Entry 5OX8 (X-ray diffraction, 1.29 A resolution); this record covers chain A.

== Chain A ==
Molecule: Green fluorescent protein
From: Aequorea victoria
UniProtKB: P42212 (GFP_AEQVI); aligned to UniProt positions 2-238 over residues 2-238
Amino-acid sequence (237 residues; numbered 0 to 238; 2 numbers in that range are skipped by the numbering (no residue carries them; nothing is unmodelled there); the number before each row is that of its first residue; numbering starts at 0):
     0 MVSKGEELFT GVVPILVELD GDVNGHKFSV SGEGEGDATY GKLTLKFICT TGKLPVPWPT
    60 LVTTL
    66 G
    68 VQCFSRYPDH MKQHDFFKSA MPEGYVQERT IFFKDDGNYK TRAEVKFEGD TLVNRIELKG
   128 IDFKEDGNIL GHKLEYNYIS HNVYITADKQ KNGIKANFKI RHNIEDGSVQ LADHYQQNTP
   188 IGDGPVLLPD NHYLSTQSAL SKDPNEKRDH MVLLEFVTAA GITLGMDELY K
Disordered / not traced: 0-3, 231-238
Covalent attachments: covalent link Leu-64/Gly-66; covalent link Gly-66/Val-68
Modified positions: Gly-66 (chromophore; B2H)
Construct notes: initiating methionine (0); expression tag (1); engineered mutation Leu-64 (Phe in P42212), Ile-146 (Asn in P42212), Thr-153 (Met in P42212); chromophore (66, 66, 66); conflict Ala-163 (Val in P42212), Leu-231 (His in P42212)

== Summary ==
Chain A is Green fluorescent protein (Aequorea victoria); the structure, Structure of Enhanced Cyan
Fluorescent Protein at pH 5.0, was determined by X-ray diffraction, deposited together with 5OX9, 5OXA, 5OXB
and 5OXC.
